PDB entry 8F2U | electron microscopy, 3.53 A resolution | chains D and H of the 12 polymer chains in the assembly

[Chain D]
Name: COMM domain-containing protein 4
Source organism: Homo sapiens
Reference sequence: Q9H0A8 (COMD4_HUMAN); numbering as in UniProt (aligned over 1-199)
Sequence (199 residues; each row starts with the number of its first residue):
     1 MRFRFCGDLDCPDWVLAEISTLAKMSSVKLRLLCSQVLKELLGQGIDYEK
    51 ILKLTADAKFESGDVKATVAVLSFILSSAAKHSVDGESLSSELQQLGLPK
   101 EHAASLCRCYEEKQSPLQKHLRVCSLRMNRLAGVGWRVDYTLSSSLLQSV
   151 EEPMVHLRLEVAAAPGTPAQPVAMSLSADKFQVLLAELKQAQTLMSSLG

[Chain H]
Name: COMM domain-containing protein 8
Source organism: Homo sapiens
Reference sequence: Q9NX08 (COMD8_HUMAN); numbering as in UniProt (aligned over 1-183)
Sequence (183 residues; numbered 1 to 183; the number before each row is that of its first residue):
     1 MEPEEGTPLWRLQKLPAELGPQLLHKIIDGICGRAYPVYQDYHTVWESEE
    51 WMHVLEDIAKFFKAIVGKNLPDEEIFQQLNQLNSLHQETIMKCVKSRKDE
   101 IKQALSREIVAISSAQLQDFDWQVKLALSSDKIAALRMPLLSLHLDVKEN
   151 GEVKPYSIEMSREELQNLIQSLEAANKVVLQLK
Unresolved in the structure: 1-4

[Interface between chain D and chain H]
Residue-residue contacts (63):
  K81(D) - D131(H)  hydrogen bond (side chain-backbone)
  K81(D) - K132(H)
  K81(D) - I133(H)
  K81(D) - A134(H)  hydrogen bond (backbone-backbone)
  L121(D) - I133(H)  hydrophobic
  R122(D) - I133(H)
  R122(D) - L136(H)  hydrogen bond (side chain-backbone)
  R122(D) - R137(H)  hydrogen bond (side chain-backbone)
  S125(D) - S130(H)
  S125(D) - K132(H)
  R127(D) - E159(H)  hydrogen bond (side chain-backbone)
  R127(D) - M160(H)
  R127(D) - E164(H)  salt bridge
  M128(D) - E159(H)  hydrogen bond (backbone-side chain)
  N129(D) - S157(H)
  N129(D) - E159(H)
  R130(D) - E159(H)
  L131(D) - E164(H)
  V134(D) - L168(H)  hydrophobic
  V134(D) - S171(H)
  W136(D) - S171(H)  hydrogen bond (side chain-backbone)
  W136(D) - A174(H)  hydrophobic
  W136(D) - A175(H)  hydrophobic
  V138(D) - L182(H)  hydrophobic
  Y140(D) - L182(H)
  S145(D) - K68(H)
  L146(D) - G67(H)
  L146(D) - E108(H)
  L147(D) - G67(H)
  L147(D) - K102(H)
  Q148(D) - G67(H)
  V150(D) - I109(H)  hydrophobic
  M154(D) - V110(H)  hydrophobic
  V155(D) - V179(H)  hydrophobic
  L157(D) - L172(H)  hydrophobic
  L159(D) - I158(H)  hydrophobic
  Q170(D) - Y156(H)
  A173(D) - V147(H)
  M174(D) - L117(H)  hydrophobic
  M174(D) - V147(H)  hydrophobic
  S175(D) - S113(H)
  S175(D) - A115(H)  hydrogen bond (side chain-backbone)
  S175(D) - Q116(H)
  S175(D) - L117(H)  hydrogen bond (backbone-backbone)
  L176(D) - L117(H)  hydrophobic
  S177(D) - V110(H)
  K180(D) - Q118(H)
  F181(D) - L172(H)
  F181(D) - A175(H)  hydrophobic
  F181(D) - N176(H)
  L184(D) - F120(H)  hydrophobic
  L185(D) - L172(H)
  L185(D) - E173(H)
  E187(D) - W122(H)
  L188(D) - L165(H)  hydrophobic
  L188(D) - I169(H)
  L188(D) - L172(H)  hydrophobic
  Q192(D) - Q166(H)
  Q192(D) - I169(H)
  M195(D) - P139(H)
  M195(D) - L140(H)
  M195(D) - L141(H)
  S196(D) - R162(H)
Other interface residues (no listed pair), chain D (53 interface residues in all): A80, C124, S144, S149, E152, P153, H156, V161, V172, A178, Q182, V183, K189, A191, L194, L198
Other interface residues (no listed pair), chain H (54 interface residues in all): L105, S106, D119, V124, L126, M138, L145, S161, V178, L180, K183

[Summary]
The interface between chain D and chain H involves 53 residues on one side and 54 on the other, with 9
hydrogen bonds and 1 salt bridge. Polar contacts include R127(D)-E164(H), K81(D)-D131(H) and R122(D)-L136(H).
Chain D is COMM domain-containing protein 4 and chain H is COMM domain-containing protein 8, both from Homo
sapiens; the structure, Human CCC complex, was determined by electron microscopy together with 8ESD, 8ESE and
8F2R from the same study.
